Entry 8Z9C (electron microscopy, 3.01 A resolution); this record covers chains E and M of the 14 polymer chains in the assembly.

Chain E:
Name: Protein structure
Amino-acid sequence (200 residues; each row starts with the number of its first residue):
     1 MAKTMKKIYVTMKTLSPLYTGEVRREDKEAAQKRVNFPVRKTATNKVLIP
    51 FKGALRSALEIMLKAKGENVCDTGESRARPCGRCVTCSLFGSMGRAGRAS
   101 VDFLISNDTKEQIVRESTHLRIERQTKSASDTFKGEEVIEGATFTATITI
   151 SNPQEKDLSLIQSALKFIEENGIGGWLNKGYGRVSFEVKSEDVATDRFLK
Not modelled in the structure: 1
Bound ions: Zn2+: Cys71, Cys81, Cys84, Cys87

Chain M:
Molecule: 60-nt RNA strand
Sequence (60 nucleotides; numbered -10 to 50; 1 number in that range is skipped by the numbering (no residue carries it; nothing is unmodelled there); the number before each row is that of its first residue; numbers below 1 keep their minus sign (G-10 is residue -10)):
   -10 GGUUAAAACU
     1 CUUCUCAUGCUGGAUUCGAAAUUAGGUGCGCUUCGCGUUUAAGUCCCAUA
Not modelled in the structure: -10, 40-50

Chain E / chain M interface:
Residue-residue contacts - 54 pairs, chain E then chain M:
  Tyr19(E) - A7(M)  phosphate contact
  Thr20(E) - A7(M)  hydrogen bond to the phosphate
  Gly21(E) - C6(M)  sugar contact
  Gly21(E) - A7(M)  hydrogen bond to the phosphate
  Glu22(E) - C6(M)  base contact
  Val23(E) - C6(M)  sugar contact
  Lys28(E) - C6(M)  base contact
  Phe37(E) - G9(M)  base contact
  Phe37(E) - C10(M)  base contact
  Arg40(E) - C6(M)  salt bridge to the phosphate
  Pro50(E) - U5(M)  phosphate contact
  Pro50(E) - C6(M)  phosphate contact
  Lys52(E) - U3(M)  salt bridge to the phosphate
  Lys52(E) - C4(M)  salt bridge to the phosphate
  Gly53(E) - U5(M)  sugar contact
  Ala54(E) - U5(M)  base contact
  Arg56(E) - U3(M)  hydrogen bond to the phosphate
  Arg56(E) - C4(M)  salt bridge to the phosphate
  Ser57(E) - U5(M)  hydrogen bond to the base
  Thr73(E) - C4(M)  sugar contact
  Pro80(E) - U3(M)  sugar contact
  Phe90(E) - U3(M)  phosphate contact
  Phe90(E) - C4(M)  phosphate contact
  Gly91(E) - U3(M)  sugar contact
  Ser92(E) - U2(M)  hydrogen bond to the sugar
  Ser92(E) - U3(M)  sugar contact
  Met93(E) - U2(M)  base contact
  Met93(E) - U3(M)  base contact
  Gly94(E) - U2(M)  hydrogen bond to the sugar
  Arg95(E) - U2(M)  hydrogen bond to the sugar
  Ala96(E) - U2(M)  phosphate contact
  Gly97(E) - U2(M)  phosphate contact
  Gly97(E) - U3(M)  hydrogen bond to the phosphate
  Thr118(E) - G12(M)  base contact
  His119(E) - G12(M)  phosphate contact
  Leu120(E) - C10(M)  hydrogen bond to the sugar
  Leu120(E) - U11(M)  phosphate contact
  Leu120(E) - G12(M)  hydrogen bond to the phosphate
  Leu120(E) - G13(M)  sugar contact
  Arg121(E) - C10(M)  hydrogen bond to the base
  Ile122(E) - U11(M)  sugar contact
  Ile122(E) - G13(M)  sugar contact
  Arg124(E) - U11(M)  salt bridge to the phosphate
  Lys127(E) - G13(M)  hydrogen bond to the sugar
  Lys127(E) - A14(M)  sugar contact
  Ser128(E) - G13(M)  sugar contact
  Ala129(E) - G13(M)  base contact
  Phe133(E) - C10(M)  base contact
  Gly174(E) - A7(M)  phosphate contact
  Gly175(E) - A7(M)  phosphate contact
  Gly175(E) - U8(M)  phosphate contact
  Trp176(E) - U8(M)  hydrogen bond to the phosphate
  Leu177(E) - U8(M)  phosphate contact
  Asn178(E) - G9(M)  phosphate contact
Other interface residues (no listed pair), chain E (42 interface residues in all): Asp131, Thr132, Lys179

Summary:
42 residues of chain E and 13 residues of chain M are in contact, with 13 hydrogen bonds and 5 salt bridges.
Polar contacts include Ser57(E)-U5(M), Arg121(E)-C10(M) and Ser92(E)-U2(M). Cys71(E), Cys81(E), Cys84(E) and
Cys87(E) coordinate Zn2+.
Here chain E is Protein structure and chain M is a 60-nt RNA strand. Entry 8Z9C (Cryo-EM structure of
NTR-bound type VII CRISPR-Cas complex at substrate-engaged state I) was determined by electron microscopy,
deposited together with 8YHD, 8YHE, 8Z4J, 8Z4L, 8Z99 and 8Z9E.
